PDB entry 8V47 | electron microscopy, 4.08 A resolution (low resolution: residue-level contacts below are approximate; hydrogen-bond / salt-bridge calls are withheld) | chains H and G of the 7 polymer chains in the assembly

Chain H:
Molecule: AriA antitoxin
Source organism: Escherichia coli B185
Notes: fragment: e; engineered mutation(s): E393Q
UniProt: D6IC77 (D6IC77_ECOLX); residue numbers follow UniProt; this construct covers 2-464
Chain sequence (464 residues; each row starts with the number of its first residue):
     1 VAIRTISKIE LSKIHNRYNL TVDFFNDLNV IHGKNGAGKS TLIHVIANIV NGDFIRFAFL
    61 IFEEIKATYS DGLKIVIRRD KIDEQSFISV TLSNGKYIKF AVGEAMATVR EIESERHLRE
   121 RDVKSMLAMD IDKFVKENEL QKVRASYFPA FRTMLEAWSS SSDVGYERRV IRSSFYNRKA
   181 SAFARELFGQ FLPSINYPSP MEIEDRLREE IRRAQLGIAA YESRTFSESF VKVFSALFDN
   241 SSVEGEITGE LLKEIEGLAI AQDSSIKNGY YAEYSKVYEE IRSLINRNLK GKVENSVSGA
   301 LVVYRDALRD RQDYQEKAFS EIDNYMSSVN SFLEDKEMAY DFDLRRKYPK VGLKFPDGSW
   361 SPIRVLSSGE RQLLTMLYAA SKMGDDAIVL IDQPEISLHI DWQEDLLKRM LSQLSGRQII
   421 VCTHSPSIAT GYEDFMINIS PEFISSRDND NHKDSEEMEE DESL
Not modelled in the structure: 1-2, 113-125, 162-173, 214-318, 342-347, 445-464
Differences from the reference sequence: expression tag (1); conflict Gln393 (Glu in D6IC77)
Residues lining bound ligands:
  - ATP (adenosine-5'-triphosphate), molecule 1: His15, Arg17, Tyr18, Lys34, Asn35, Gly36, Ala37, Gly38, Lys39, Ser40, Thr41, Ile61, Asp392, Gln393, His424
  - ATP, molecule 2: Lys336, Val365, Ser367, Ser368, Gly369, Ser397
What the authors report for this chain:
  - mutagenesis - K39I, D392A: decreased catalytic activity

Chain G:
Molecule: AriB
Source organism: Escherichia coli B185
UniProt: D6IC76 (D6IC76_ECOLX); numbering as in UniProt (aligned over 1-308)
Chain sequence (308 residues; each row starts with the number of its first residue):
     1 MSSCAYTIDS YITLLTMSSK KRLLVEGRHD RSHLYQLIYK FNPASKVKID TAQDIKASDK
    61 AMSKNNRLKI ETIHSKVKGK DNISFLCDRA FREFAFNDQI EDLLNSHYCD DSLYWTLGHS
   121 LENYFFNPSI IIDAFQFLSP SEYKYKAIEL FSELISSSFA VLAAVSLAAK DIDKAGLPAA
   181 LIDWKDIVIN DGTIKLIRRD SYDIDSACVD SFFNAFDAVL PRVIASDVGI CSRVVRGHTG
   241 ILLLQKLFSA CLYYVGREDD ALQADSSANY FCNLSELSLT TALAESWVRK IGVLEDVYFP
   301 DSLLKNIE
Not modelled in the structure: 1-2, 308
Differences from the reference sequence: engineered mutation Ala90 (Glu in D6IC76)
What the authors report for this chain:
  - catalytic residues: Arg28 (by similarity / conservation)

Interface between chain H and chain G:
Residue-residue contacts (27):
  His32(H) - Cys4(G)
  His399(H) - Met17(G)
  Ile400(H) - Leu14(G)
  Ile400(H) - Met17(G)
  Asp401(H) - Ser18(G)
  Asp401(H) - Ser19(G)
  Asp401(H) - Lys20(G)
  Glu404(H) - Lys20(G)
  Glu404(H) - Arg22(G)
  Glu404(H) - Lys48(G)
  Asp405(H) - Lys20(G)
  His424(H) - Cys4(G)
  Ser425(H) - Tyr6(G)
  Pro426(H) - Cys4(G)
  Pro426(H) - Ala5(G)
  Pro426(H) - Tyr6(G)
  Ser427(H) - Tyr6(G)
  Ser427(H) - Leu14(G)
  Thr430(H) - Lys48(G)
  Thr430(H) - Asp50(G)
  Gly431(H) - Arg31(G)
  Glu433(H) - Arg28(G)
  Glu433(H) - Arg31(G)
  Glu433(H) - Asp54(G)
  Asp434(H) - Arg28(G)
  Met436(H) - Ser3(G)
  Met436(H) - Cys4(G)

In short:
The chain H/chain G interface involves 15 residues from each chain. Ligands of chain H: ATP. The paper reports
the catalytic residue Arg28(G); K39I and D392A of chain H reduce catalytic activity.
Here chain H is AriA antitoxin and chain G is AriB, both from Escherichia coli B185. Entry 8V47 (CryoEM
structure of AriA-AriB complex (Form II)) was determined by electron microscopy together with 8V45, 8V46, 8V48
and 8V49 from the same study.
